PDB entry 8JR9 | electron microscopy, 2.57 A resolution | chains B and G of the 5 polymer chains in the assembly

== Chain B ==
Protein: Guanine nucleotide-binding protein G(I)/G(S)/G(T) subunit beta-1
Organism: Homo sapiens
UniProtKB: P62873 (GBB1_HUMAN); numbering as in UniProt (aligned over 2-340)
Chain sequence (352 residues; each row starts with the number of its first residue; numbers below 1 keep their minus sign (Gly-3 is residue -3)):
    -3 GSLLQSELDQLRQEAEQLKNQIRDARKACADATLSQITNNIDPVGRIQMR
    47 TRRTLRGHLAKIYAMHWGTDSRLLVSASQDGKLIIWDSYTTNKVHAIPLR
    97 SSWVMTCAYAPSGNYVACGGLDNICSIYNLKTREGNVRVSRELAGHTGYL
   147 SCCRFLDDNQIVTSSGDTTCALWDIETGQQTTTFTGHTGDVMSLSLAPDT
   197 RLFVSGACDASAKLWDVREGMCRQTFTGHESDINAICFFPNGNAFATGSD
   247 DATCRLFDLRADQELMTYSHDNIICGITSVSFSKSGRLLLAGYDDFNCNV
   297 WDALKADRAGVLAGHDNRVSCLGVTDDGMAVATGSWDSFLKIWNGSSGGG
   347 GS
Unresolved in the structure: -3 to 2, 344-348
Differences from the reference sequence: expression tag (-3 to 1, 341-348)
UniProt features mapped onto this chain:
  - modified residue: Ser2 (N-acetylserine), His266 (Phosphohistidine)
  - natural variant: Leu30 (L30F: In MRD42; uncertain significance), Arg52 (R52G: In MRD42), Gly64 (G64V: In MRD42), Asp76 (D76E: In MRD42; D76G: In MRD42), Gly77 (G77S: In MRD42), Lys78 (K78R: In MRD42), Ile80 (I80N: In MRD42; I80T: In MRD42), His91 (H91R: In MRD42; uncertain significance), Ala92 (A92T: In MRD42), Pro94 (P94S: In MRD42), Leu95 (L95P: In MRD42), Arg96 (R96L: In MRD42), 5 further natural variant entries in UniProt

== Chain G ==
Protein: Guanine nucleotide-binding protein G(I)/G(S)/G(O) subunit gamma-2
Organism: Homo sapiens
UniProtKB: P59768 (GBG2_HUMAN); residues 1-71 here = UniProt positions 1-71
Chain sequence (71 residues; each row starts with the number of its first residue):
     1 MASNNTASIAQARKLVEQLKMEANIDRIKVSKAAADLMAYCEAHAKEDPL
    51 LTPVPASENPFREKKFFCAIL
Unresolved in the structure: 1-6, 63-71
UniProt features mapped onto this chain:
  - modified residue: Ala2 (N-acetylalanine), Cys68 (Cysteine methyl ester)
  - lipidation: Cys68 (S-geranylgeranyl cysteine)

== Interface between chain B and chain G ==
Residue-residue contacts (70; chain B residue first):
  Glu3(B) - Ile9(G)
  Leu4(B) - Ser8(G)
  Leu4(B) - Ile9(G)
  Leu4(B) - Ala12(G)  hydrophobic
  Leu7(B) - Ile9(G)
  Leu7(B) - Ala12(G)  hydrophobic
  Leu7(B) - Val16(G)
  Glu10(B) - Val16(G)
  Ala11(B) - Leu19(G)
  Leu14(B) - Val16(G)  hydrophobic
  Lys15(B) - Leu19(G)
  Ile18(B) - Leu19(G)
  Ile18(B) - Ala23(G)  hydrophobic
  Cys25(B) - Lys29(G)
  Cys25(B) - Val30(G)  hydrogen bond (backbone-backbone)
  Ala26(B) - Val30(G)  hydrophobic
  Asp27(B) - Ser31(G)  hydrogen bond
  Leu30(B) - Ala34(G)  hydrophobic
  Thr34(B) - Met38(G)
  Val40(B) - Leu51(G)  hydrophobic
  Met45(B) - Leu50(G)  hydrophobic
  Arg48(B) - Phe61(G)
  Arg49(B) - Pro60(G)
  Arg49(B) - Phe61(G)
  Arg49(B) - Arg62(G)  hydrogen bond (side chain-backbone)
  Ser84(B) - Phe61(G)
  Tyr85(B) - Pro60(G)
  Tyr85(B) - Phe61(G)  hydrophobic
  Cys218(B) - Gln18(G)
  Phe235(B) - Leu37(G)  hydrophobic
  Phe235(B) - Tyr40(G)  hydrophobic
  Phe235(B) - Cys41(G)  hydrophobic
  Pro236(B) - Tyr40(G)  hydrophobic
  Asn237(B) - Leu37(G)
  Asn237(B) - Tyr40(G)
  Ala240(B) - Leu37(G)  hydrophobic
  Leu252(B) - Leu37(G)  hydrophobic
  Asp254(B) - Ala33(G)
  Arg256(B) - Arg27(G)
  Arg256(B) - Ile28(G)  hydrogen bond (backbone-backbone)
  Ala257(B) - Ile28(G)
  Ala257(B) - Val30(G)  hydrophobic
  Asp258(B) - Arg27(G)  salt bridge
  Gln259(B) - Val30(G)
  Leu261(B) - Val30(G)  hydrophobic
  Leu261(B) - Leu37(G)  hydrophobic
  Ser279(B) - Asp48(G)
  Ser279(B) - Leu50(G)
  Lys280(B) - Asp48(G)  hydrogen bond (backbone-side chain)
  Ser281(B) - Tyr40(G)
  Ser281(B) - Cys41(G)  hydrogen bond (backbone-side chain)
  Ser281(B) - His44(G)
  Ser281(B) - Asp48(G)  hydrogen bond
  Gly282(B) - Cys41(G)
  Arg283(B) - Cys41(G)  hydrogen bond (backbone-side chain)
  Arg283(B) - Leu51(G)
  Leu284(B) - Leu50(G)  hydrophobic
  Leu284(B) - Leu51(G)  hydrophobic
  Leu300(B) - Met38(G)  hydrophobic
  Asp323(B) - Pro49(G)
  Gly324(B) - Pro49(G)
  Gly324(B) - Leu50(G)
  Met325(B) - Pro49(G)  hydrophobic
  Met325(B) - Asn59(G)
  Met325(B) - Pro60(G)
  Ala326(B) - Phe61(G)  hydrophobic
  Ile338(B) - Phe61(G)  hydrophobic
  Asn340(B) - Phe61(G)
  Ser342(B) - Pro53(G)
  Ser343(B) - Pro53(G)
Other interface residues (no listed pair), chain B (56 interface residues in all): Ala28, Ile33, Ile37, Trp63, Lys209, Arg219, Gln220, Leu286, Val327, Gly341
Other interface residues (no listed pair), chain G (37 interface residues in all): Arg13, Lys20, Glu22, Ile25, Asp36, Ala45, Glu47, Val54, Pro55

== Summary ==
The interface between chain B and chain G involves 56 residues on one side and 37 on the other; the contacts
include 8 hydrogen bonds and 1 salt bridge. Polar contacts include Asp258(B)-Arg27(G), Asp27(B)-Ser31(G) and
Arg49(B)-Arg62(G).
Chain B is Guanine nucleotide-binding protein G(I)/G(S)/G(T) subunit beta-1 and chain G is Guanine
nucleotide-binding protein G(I)/G(S)/G(O) subunit gamma-2, both from Homo sapiens; the structure, Small
molecule agonist (PCO371) bound to human parathyroid hormone receptor type 1 (PTH1R), was determined by
electron microscopy.
